8Q5G - chains A and B; structure by X-ray diffraction, 2.00 A resolution.

# Chain A (and B)
Name: NAD(P)H-dependent oxidoreductase
Organism: Bacillus tequilensis
Notes: chain B of this document is another copy of the same molecule, construct and numbering; everything in this record applies to it too
Reference sequence: A0A6H0WK49 (A0A6H0WK49_9BACI); numbering as in UniProt (aligned over 1-221)
Sequence (221 residues; row label = number of the first residue in the row):
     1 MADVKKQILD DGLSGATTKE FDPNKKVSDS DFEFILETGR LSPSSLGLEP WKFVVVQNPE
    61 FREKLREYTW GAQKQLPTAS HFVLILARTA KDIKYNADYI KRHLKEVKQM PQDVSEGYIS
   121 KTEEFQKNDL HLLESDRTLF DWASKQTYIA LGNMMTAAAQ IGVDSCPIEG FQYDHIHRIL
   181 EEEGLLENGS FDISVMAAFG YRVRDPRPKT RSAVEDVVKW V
Unresolved in the structure: 1-15 (chain B: 1-16)
Covalently attached groups: flavin mononucleotide (FMN) linked to T17
Construct notes: conflict V4 (Ile in A0A6H0WK49); engineered mutation D11 (Ala in A0A6H0WK49), G12 (Tyr in A0A6H0WK49), L13 (Asn in A0A6H0WK49), S14 (Phe in A0A6H0WK49), G15 (Arg in A0A6H0WK49), A16 (His in A0A6H0WK49), T17 (Ala in A0A6H0WK49)
Ligand contacts:
  - FMN (flavin mononucleotide), molecule 1: K19, G71, Q75, Y148, C166, P167, I168, E169, G170, V195, K209, R211
  - FMN, molecule 2: P43, S44, S45, L46, G47, Q146, I149
From the paper describing this entry:
  - binding site for flavin mononucleotide: T17, R211
  - conformationally variable residues (order/disorder transition): D11, T17

# How chain A and chain B interact
Residue-residue contacts (132):
  F32(A) - W220(B)  hydrophobic
  L36(A) - V218(B)  hydrophobic
  R40(A) - R211(B)  hydrogen bond (backbone-side chain)
  R40(A) - V214(B)
  R40(A) - V217(B)
  L41(A) - K209(B)
  L41(A) - R211(B)  hydrogen bond (backbone-side chain)
  S42(A) - R211(B)  hydrogen bond (backbone-side chain)
  P43(A) - M155(B)  hydrophobic
  S45(A) - E169(B)  hydrogen bond
  E49(A) - T210(B)
  E49(A) - R211(B)
  E49(A) - S212(B)  hydrogen bond (side chain-backbone)
  W51(A) - V217(B)
  K52(A) - D216(B)
  K52(A) - V217(B)
  K52(A) - K219(B)
  F53(A) - V217(B)  hydrogen bond (backbone-backbone)
  F53(A) - V218(B)
  F53(A) - K219(B)  hydrogen bond (backbone-backbone)
  V54(A) - K219(B)
  V54(A) - V221(B)  hydrophobic
  V55(A) - K219(B)  hydrogen bond (backbone-backbone)
  V55(A) - W220(B)
  V55(A) - V221(B)  hydrogen bond (backbone-backbone)
  V56(A) - V221(B)
  Q57(A) - W220(B)
  Q57(A) - V221(B)  hydrogen bond (backbone-backbone)
  N58(A) - V221(B)  hydrogen bond (backbone-backbone)
  F61(A) - V221(B)  hydrophobic
  W70(A) - K121(B)
  W70(A) - F125(B)  hydrophobic
  W70(A) - D129(B)  hydrogen bond
  H103(A) - S212(B)
  V107(A) - T210(B)
  V107(A) - R211(B)
  V107(A) - S212(B)
  K108(A) - T210(B)  hydrogen bond (side chain-backbone)
  K121(A) - W70(B)
  F125(A) - W70(B)  hydrophobic
  F125(A) - E169(B)
  D129(A) - W70(B)  hydrogen bond
  D129(A) - F171(B)
  D129(A) - Q172(B)
  D129(A) - Y173(B)  hydrogen bond (backbone-backbone)
  L130(A) - R137(B)  hydrogen bond (backbone-side chain)
  L130(A) - E169(B)
  L130(A) - F171(B)
  H131(A) - R137(B)  hydrogen bond (backbone-side chain)
  H131(A) - D174(B)  salt bridge
  L132(A) - R137(B)
  E134(A) - R137(B)  salt bridge
  R137(A) - L130(B)  hydrogen bond (side chain-backbone)
  R137(A) - H131(B)  hydrogen bond (side chain-backbone)
  R137(A) - L132(B)
  R137(A) - E134(B)  salt bridge
  R137(A) - T138(B)
  T138(A) - R137(B)
  D141(A) - K145(B)  salt bridge
  W142(A) - E169(B)  hydrogen bond
  S144(A) - K145(B)  hydrogen bond
  K145(A) - D141(B)  salt bridge
  K145(A) - S144(B)  hydrogen bond
  K145(A) - K145(B)
  K145(A) - Y148(B)
  Q146(A) - Y148(B)
  Q146(A) - E169(B)  hydrogen bond
  Y148(A) - K145(B)
  Y148(A) - Q146(B)
  Y148(A) - Y148(B)  hydrophobic
  Y148(A) - I149(B)  hydrophobic
  I149(A) - Y148(B)
  I149(A) - G152(B)
  L151(A) - I149(B)  hydrophobic
  G152(A) - I149(B)
  G152(A) - N153(B)
  N153(A) - G152(B)
  N153(A) - T156(B)  hydrogen bond
  M155(A) - P43(B)  hydrophobic
  T156(A) - N153(B)  hydrogen bond
  T156(A) - T156(B)
  Q160(A) - Q160(B)  hydrogen bond
  E169(A) - S45(B)  hydrogen bond
  E169(A) - F125(B)
  E169(A) - L130(B)
  E169(A) - W142(B)  hydrogen bond
  E169(A) - Q146(B)  hydrogen bond
  F171(A) - D129(B)
  F171(A) - L130(B)
  Q172(A) - D129(B)
  Y173(A) - D129(B)  hydrogen bond (backbone-backbone)
  D174(A) - H131(B)  salt bridge
  L185(A) - K219(B)
  L185(A) - V221(B)  hydrophobic
  E187(A) - K219(B)  salt bridge
  K209(A) - L41(B)  hydrogen bond (side chain-backbone)
  T210(A) - E49(B)
  T210(A) - V107(B)
  T210(A) - K108(B)  hydrogen bond (backbone-side chain)
  R211(A) - R40(B)  hydrogen bond (side chain-backbone)
  R211(A) - L41(B)  hydrogen bond (side chain-backbone)
  R211(A) - S42(B)  hydrogen bond (side chain-backbone)
  R211(A) - P43(B)
  R211(A) - E49(B)
  R211(A) - V107(B)
  R211(A) - K108(B)
  S212(A) - R40(B)  hydrogen bond (backbone-side chain)
  S212(A) - E49(B)  hydrogen bond (backbone-side chain)
  S212(A) - H103(B)
  S212(A) - V107(B)
  V214(A) - R40(B)
  D216(A) - K52(B)  hydrogen bond (backbone-side chain)
  V217(A) - R40(B)
  V217(A) - K52(B)
  V217(A) - F53(B)  hydrogen bond (backbone-backbone)
  V218(A) - L36(B)  hydrophobic
  V218(A) - F53(B)
  K219(A) - F53(B)  hydrogen bond (backbone-backbone)
  K219(A) - V54(B)
  K219(A) - V55(B)  hydrogen bond (backbone-backbone)
  K219(A) - L185(B)
  K219(A) - E187(B)  salt bridge
  W220(A) - F32(B)  hydrophobic
  W220(A) - L36(B)  hydrophobic
  W220(A) - V55(B)
  W220(A) - Q57(B)
  W220(A) - H81(B)
  V221(A) - V54(B)  hydrophobic
  V221(A) - V55(B)  hydrogen bond (backbone-backbone)
  V221(A) - V56(B)
  V221(A) - Q57(B)  hydrogen bond (backbone-backbone)
  V221(A) - N58(B)  hydrogen bond (backbone-backbone)
Interface residues without a listed pair, chain A (65 interface residues in all): H81, G170, G184, A213
Interface residues without a listed pair, chain B (64 interface residues in all): E37, W51, F61, L151, G170

# Summary
65 residues of chain A and 64 residues of chain B are in contact; the contacts include 44 hydrogen bonds and 8
salt bridges. Polar pairs include H131(A)-D174(B), E134(A)-R137(B) and D141(A)-K145(B). Bound to chain A:
flavin mononucleotide. The paper reports a binding site for flavin mononucleotide at T17(A) and R211(A);
conformational variability at D11(A) and T17(A).
Chain A and chain B are both NAD(P)H-dependent oxidoreductase (Bacillus tequilensis); the structure, Crystal
structure of nitroreductase from Bacillus tequilensis with covalent FMN, was determined by X-ray diffraction,
deposited together with 8Q5E and 8Q5F.
